4ASU - chains C and G of the 9 polymer chains in the assembly; structure by X-ray diffraction, 2.60 A resolution.

# Chain C
Protein: ATP synthase subunit alpha, mitochondrial
From: Bos taurus
UniProt: P19483 (ATPA_BOVIN); residues 1-510 here correspond to UniProt positions 44-553 (UniProt number = residue number + 43)
Amino-acid sequence (510 residues; numbered 1 to 510; the number before each row is that of its first residue):
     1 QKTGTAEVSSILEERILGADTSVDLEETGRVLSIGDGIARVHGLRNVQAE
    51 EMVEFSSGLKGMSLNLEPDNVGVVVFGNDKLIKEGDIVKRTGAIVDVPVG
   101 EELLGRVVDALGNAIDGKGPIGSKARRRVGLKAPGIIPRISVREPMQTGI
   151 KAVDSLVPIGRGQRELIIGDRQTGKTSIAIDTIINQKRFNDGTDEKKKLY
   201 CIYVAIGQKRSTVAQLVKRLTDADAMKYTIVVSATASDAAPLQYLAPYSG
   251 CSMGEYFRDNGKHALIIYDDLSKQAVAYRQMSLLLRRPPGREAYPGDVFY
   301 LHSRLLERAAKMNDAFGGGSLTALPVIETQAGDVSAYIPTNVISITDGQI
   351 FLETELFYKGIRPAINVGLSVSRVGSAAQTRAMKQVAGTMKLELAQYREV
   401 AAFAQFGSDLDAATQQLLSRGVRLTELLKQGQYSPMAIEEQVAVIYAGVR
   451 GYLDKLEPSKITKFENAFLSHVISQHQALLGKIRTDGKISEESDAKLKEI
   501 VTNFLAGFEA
Not modelled in the structure: 1-23, 405-406
Bound ions: Mg2+: T176 (together with ADP)
Small-molecule neighbours: ADP (adenosine-5'-diphosphate): D170, R171, Q172, T173, G174, K175, T176, S177, F357, R362, P363, Q430, G431, Q432, Y433
Swiss-Prot annotation at these positions:
  - binding site (ATP): Q172, G174, K175, T176, S177, Q430, Q432
  - binding site (Mg(2+)): T176, D269
  - site: S370 (Required for activity)
  - modified residue: Q1 (Pyrrolidone carboxylic acid), S10 (Phosphoserine), S22 (Phosphoserine), S33 (Phosphoserine), S63 (Phosphoserine), K80 (N6-acetyllysine), K83 (N6-acetyllysine), K89 (N6-acetyllysine), T91 (Phosphothreonine), K118 (N6-acetyllysine), S123 (Phosphoserine), K124 (N6-acetyllysine), S141 (Phosphoserine), R161 (Omega-N-methylarginine), K187 (N6-acetyllysine), K196 (N6-acetyllysine), K197 (N6-acetyllysine), K218 (N6-acetyllysine), K262 (N6-acetyllysine), K384 (N6-acetyllysine) and 6 more in UniProt
  - glycosylation: S33 (O-linked (GlcNAc) serine)
What the authors report for this chain:
  - catalytic residues: R373 (citing earlier work)

# Chain G
Protein: ATP synthase subunit gamma, mitochondrial
From: Bos taurus
UniProt: P05631 (ATPG_BOVIN); residues 1-273 here correspond to UniProt positions 323-595 (UniProt number = residue number + 322)
Amino-acid sequence (273 residues; each row starts with the number of its first residue):
     1 ATLKDITRRLKSIKNIQKITKSMKMVAAAKYARAERELKPARVYGVGSLA
    51 LYEKADIKTPEDKKKHLIIGVSSDRGLCGAIHSSVAKQMKSEAANLAAAG
   101 KEVKIIGVGDKIRSILHRTHSDQFLVTFKEVGRRPPTFGDASVIALELLN
   151 SGYEFDEGSIIFNRFRSVISYKTEEKPIFSLDTISSAESMSIYDDIDADV
   201 LRNYQEYSLANIIYYSLKESTTSEQSARMTAMDNASKNASEMIDKLTLTF
   251 NRTRQAVITKELIEIISGAAALD
Not modelled in the structure: 48-66, 87-104, 117-126, 149-158, 174-205, 271-273

# Interface between chain C and chain G
Residue-residue contacts - 5 pairs, chain C then chain G:
  P289(C) with S267(G); G268(G)
  R291(C) with E264(G)
  E292(C) with E264(G), hydrogen bond (backbone-side chain)
  D333(C) with T2(G)
Interface residues without a listed pair, chain C (6 interface residues in all): P288, G290
Interface residues without a listed pair, chain G (5 interface residues in all): K260

# Summary
The interface between chain C and chain G involves 6 residues on one side and 5 on the other; the contacts
include 1 hydrogen bond. Its one hydrogen-bonded contact is E292(C)-E264(G). Ligands of chain C: ADP. UniProt
lists 7 ATP-binding residues and Mg2+-binding residues T176(C) and D269(C) on chain C. The paper reports the
catalytic residue R373(C).
Chain C is ATP synthase subunit alpha, mitochondrial and chain G is ATP synthase subunit gamma, mitochondrial,
both from Bos taurus; the structure, F1-ATPase in which all three catalytic sites contain bound nucleotide,
with magnesium ion released in the ..., was determined by X-ray diffraction.
